1Z1G - chains G and C of the 12 polymer chains in the assembly; structure by X-ray diffraction, 4.40 A resolution (low resolution: residue-level contacts below are approximate; hydrogen-bond / salt-bridge calls are withheld).

# Chain G
Molecule: 25-nt DNA strand
Sequence (25 nucleotides; each row starts with the number of its first residue):
     1 ACAGGTCACT ATCAGTCAAA ATACC
Not modelled in the structure: 25

# Chain C
Protein: Integrase
Organism: Enterobacteria phage lambda
UniProt: P03700 (VINT_LAMBD); numbering as in UniProt (aligned over 1-356)
Chain sequence (356 residues; numbered 1 to 356; the number before each row is that of its first residue):
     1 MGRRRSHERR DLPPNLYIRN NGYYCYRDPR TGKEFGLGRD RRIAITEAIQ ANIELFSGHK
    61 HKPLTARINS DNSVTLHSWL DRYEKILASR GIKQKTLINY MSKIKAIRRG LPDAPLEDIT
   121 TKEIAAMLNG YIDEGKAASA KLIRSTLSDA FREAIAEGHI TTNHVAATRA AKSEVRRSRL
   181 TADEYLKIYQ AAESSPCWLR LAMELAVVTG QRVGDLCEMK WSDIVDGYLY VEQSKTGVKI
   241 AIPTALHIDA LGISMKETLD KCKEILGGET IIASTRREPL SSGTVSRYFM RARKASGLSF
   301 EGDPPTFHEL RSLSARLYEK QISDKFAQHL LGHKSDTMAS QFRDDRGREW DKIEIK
Not modelled in the structure: 1-7
Construct notes: modified residue (1, 101, 127, 203, 219, 255, 290, 338); engineered mutation Phe-342 (Tyr in P03700)
Modified residues: Mse-1 (selenomethionine); Mse-101, Mse-127, Mse-203, Mse-219, Mse-255, Mse-290, Mse-338 (selenomethionine; parent Met)
Reported in the primary citation:
  - binding site for the 25-nt DNA strand: Asn-15, Asn-20
  - binding site for the 25-nt DNA strand: Glu-34, Gly-36
  - specificity-determining residues: Tyr-17, Arg-27
  - mutagenesis - Y342F: abolished catalytic activity (citing earlier work)

# Chain G / chain C interface
Pairs across the interface (10; chain G residue first):
  DC13(G) / Arg-39(C)
  DA14(G) / Tyr-23(C)
  DG15(G) / Arg-19(C)
  DG15(G) / Tyr-23(C)
  DG15(G) / Glu-34(C)
  DG15(G) / Phe-35(C)
  DG15(G) / Gly-36(C)
  DT16(G) / Arg-19(C)
  DT16(G) / Lys-33(C)
  DT16(G) / Glu-34(C)
Also at the interface, not in a pair above, chain G (6 interface residues in all): DT12, DC17
Also at the interface, not in a pair above, chain C (8 interface residues in all): Asn-21

# In short
6 residues of chain G face 8 of chain C across their interface. The paper reports a binding site for the 25-nt
DNA strand at Asn-15(C), Asn-20(C) and Glu-34(C) among others; Y342F of chain C abolishes catalytic activity.
Chain G is a 25-nt DNA strand and chain C is Integrase (Enterobacteria phage lambda); the structure, Crystal
structure of a lambda integrase tetramer bound to a Holliday junction, was determined by X-ray diffraction
together with 1Z19 and 1Z1B from the same study.
